7R9F - chains A and B; structure by X-ray diffraction, 2.89 A resolution.

Chain A:
Name: tRNA pseudouridine synthase 1
Source organism: Saccharomyces cerevisiae
Notes: EC 5.4.99.-
UniProtKB: Q12211 (PUS1_YEAST); numbering as in UniProt (aligned over 1-544)
Amino-acid sequence (544 residues; each row starts with the number of its first residue):
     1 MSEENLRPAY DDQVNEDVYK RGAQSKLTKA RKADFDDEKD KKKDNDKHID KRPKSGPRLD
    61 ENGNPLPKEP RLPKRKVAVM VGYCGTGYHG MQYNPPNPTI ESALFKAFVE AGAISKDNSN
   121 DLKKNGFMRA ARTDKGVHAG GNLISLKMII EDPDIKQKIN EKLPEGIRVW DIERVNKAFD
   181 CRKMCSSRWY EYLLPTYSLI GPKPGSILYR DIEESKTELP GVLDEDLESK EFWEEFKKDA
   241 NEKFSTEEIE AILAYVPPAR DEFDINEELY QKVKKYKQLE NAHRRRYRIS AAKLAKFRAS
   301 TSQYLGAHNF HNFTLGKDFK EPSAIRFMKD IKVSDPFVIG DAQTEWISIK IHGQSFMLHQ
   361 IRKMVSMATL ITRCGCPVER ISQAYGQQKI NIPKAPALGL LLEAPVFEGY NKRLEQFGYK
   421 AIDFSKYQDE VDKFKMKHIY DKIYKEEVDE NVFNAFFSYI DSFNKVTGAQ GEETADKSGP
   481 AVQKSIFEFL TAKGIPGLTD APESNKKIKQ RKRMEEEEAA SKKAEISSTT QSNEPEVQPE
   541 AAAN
Unresolved in the structure: 1-71, 120-126, 220-222, 254-266, 464-483, 494-544
UniProt features mapped onto this chain:
  - active site: Asp134 (Nucleophile)
Reported in the primary citation:
  - mutagenesis - D134A: abolished catalytic activity
  - mutagenesis - D134A: unchanged binding to R263
  - catalytic residues: Asp134 (proposed by the authors, not directly observed)
  - mutagenesis - H89A, R132A: decreased catalytic activity on R169 RNA oligo
  - mutagenesis - K363A: decreased catalytic activity
  - mutagenesis - R132A, R362A: decreased catalytic activity on R397 RNA substrate

Chain B:
Molecule: 18-nt RNA strand
Sequence (18 nucleotides; numbered 1 to 18; the number before each row is that of its first residue):
     1 XAAUCGGGAU UCCGGAUA
Unresolved in the structure: 14-18
Modified residues: 5UD (5-fluorouridine) at position 1

How chain A and chain B interact:
Contacting residue pairs (20):
  His89(A) - A2(B)  sugar contact
  His89(A) - A3(B)  salt bridge to the phosphate
  Gln92(A) - 5UD_1(B)
  Asn94(A) - 5UD_1(B)
  Asn94(A) - A2(B)  hydrogen bond to the sugar
  Asn97(A) - A2(B)  sugar contact
  Asn97(A) - A3(B)  sugar contact
  Arg132(A) - 5UD_1(B)
  Asp134(A) - 5UD_1(B)
  Asp134(A) - A2(B)  phosphate contact
  Lys135(A) - A2(B)  hydrogen bond to the phosphate
  Lys135(A) - A3(B)  salt bridge to the phosphate
  Asn451(A) - U11(B)  sugar contact
  Ala455(A) - U10(B)  hydrogen bond to the sugar
  Ala455(A) - U11(B)  sugar contact
  Tyr459(A) - G8(B)  base contact
  Tyr459(A) - A9(B)  sugar contact
  Tyr459(A) - U10(B)  sugar contact
  Ser462(A) - A9(B)  hydrogen bond to the sugar
  Ser462(A) - U10(B)  phosphate contact
Interface residues without a listed pair, chain A (15 interface residues in all): Thr133, Lys277, His359, Ser458
Interface residues without a listed pair, chain B (8 interface residues in all): C12

Overview:
15 residues of chain A and 8 residues of chain B are in contact, with 4 hydrogen bonds and 2 salt bridges.
Polar contacts include Asn94(A)-A2(B), Ala455(A)-U10(B) and Ser462(A)-A9(B). From the paper: the catalytic
residue Asp134(A); H89A and R132A of chain A reduce catalytic activity on R169 RNA oligo; 5 substitutions were
tested in all.
Here chain A is tRNA pseudouridine synthase 1 (Saccharomyces cerevisiae) and chain B is an 18-nt RNA strand.
Entry 7R9F (Wild-type yeast Pseudouridine Synthase, PUS1, bound to 5-Fluorouracil RNA) was determined by X-ray
diffraction (same publication as 7R9G).
